PDB entry 3DTX | X-ray diffraction, 2.10 A resolution | chains A and C of the 3 polymer chains in the assembly

# Chain A
Molecule: MHC class I antigen (Fragment)
Source organism: Homo sapiens
Notes: fragment: extracelluar domain, residues 25-300
UniProt: A3F718 (A3F718_HUMAN); residues 1-276 here correspond to UniProt positions 11-286 (UniProt number = residue number + 10)
Amino-acid sequence (276 residues; numbered 1 to 276; the number before each row is that of its first residue):
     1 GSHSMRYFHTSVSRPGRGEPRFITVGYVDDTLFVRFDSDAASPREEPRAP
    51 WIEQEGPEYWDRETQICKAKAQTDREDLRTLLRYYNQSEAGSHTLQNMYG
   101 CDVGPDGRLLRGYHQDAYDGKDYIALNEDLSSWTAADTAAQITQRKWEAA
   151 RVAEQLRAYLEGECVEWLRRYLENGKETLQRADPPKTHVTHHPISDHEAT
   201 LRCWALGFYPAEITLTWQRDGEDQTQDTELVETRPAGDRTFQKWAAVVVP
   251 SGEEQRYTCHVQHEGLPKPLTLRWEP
Cystine bridges: C101-C164, C203-C259

# Chain C
Molecule: Double citrullinated vasoactive intestinal polypeptide receptor
Amino-acid sequence (9 residues; row label = number of the first residue in the row):
     1 RRKWRRWHL
Modified residues: R5 (citrulline; CIR); R6 (citrulline; CIR)

# Chain A / chain C interface
Residue-residue contacts - 53 pairs, chain A then chain C:
  Y7(A) with R1(C), hydrogen bond (side chain-backbone); R2(C)
  H9(A) with R2(C), hydrogen bond
  T24(A) with R2(C), hydrogen bond
  E45(A) with R2(C), salt bridge
  Y59(A) with R1(C)
  R62(A) with R1(C); R2(C), hydrogen bond (side chain-backbone); W4(C)
  E63(A) with R1(C); R2(C), salt bridge
  Q65(A) with W4(C)
  I66(A) with R2(C); K3(C); W4(C)
  C67(A) with R2(C), hydrogen bond
  A69(A) with W4(C)
  K70(A) with R5(C)
  T73(A) with R5(C); W7(C); H8(C)
  E76(A) with H8(C), salt bridge
  D77(A) with R5(C); H8(C); L9(C), hydrogen bond (side chain-backbone)
  T80(A) with L9(C)
  L81(A) with L9(C), hydrophobic
  Y84(A) with L9(C), hydrogen bond (side chain-backbone)
  N97(A) with R5(C)
  Y99(A) with R2(C); K3(C), hydrogen bond (side chain-backbone)
  H114(A) with K3(C), hydrogen bond; R5(C); W7(C)
  D116(A) with R5(C)
  Y123(A) with L9(C), hydrophobic
  T143(A) with L9(C), hydrogen bond (side chain-backbone)
  K146(A) with L9(C), hydrogen bond (side chain-backbone)
  W147(A) with R5(C); W7(C); H8(C), hydrogen bond (side chain-backbone); L9(C), hydrophobic
  V152(A) with W7(C), hydrophobic
  Q155(A) with K3(C); W7(C)
  L156(A) with K3(C); W7(C), hydrophobic
  Y159(A) with R1(C), hydrogen bond (side chain-backbone); R2(C); K3(C)
  E163(A) with R1(C), salt bridge
  W167(A) with R1(C)
  Y171(A) with R1(C), hydrogen bond (side chain-backbone)
Interface residues without a listed pair, chain A (38 interface residues in all): M5, V25, G26, V34, L95
Interface residues without a listed pair, chain C (9 interface residues in all): R6

# Overview
38 residues of chain A and 9 residues of chain C are in contact, with 14 hydrogen bonds and 4 salt bridges.
Polar pairs include E45(A)-R2(C), E63(A)-R2(C) and E76(A)-H8(C).
Here chain A is MHC class I antigen (Fragment) (Homo sapiens) and chain C is Double citrullinated vasoactive
intestinal polypeptide receptor. Entry 3DTX (Crystal structure of HLA-B*2705 complexed with the double
citrullinated vasoactive intestinal peptide type 1 receptor (VIPR) ...) was determined by X-ray diffraction.
